3KQ6 - chains A and B of the 4 polymer chains in the assembly; structure by X-ray diffraction, 1.90 A resolution.

== Chain A ==
Name: Insulin A chain
UniProt: P01308 (INS_HUMAN); residues 1-21 here correspond to UniProt positions 90-110 (UniProt number = residue number + 89)
Chain sequence (21 residues; each row starts with the number of its first residue):
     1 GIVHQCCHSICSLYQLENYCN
Sequence notes: engineered mutation His4 (Glu93 in P01308), His8 (Thr97 in P01308)
Disulfides: Cys6-Cys11
Ion coordination: Zn2+: His4, His8

== Chain B ==
Name: Insulin B chain
UniProt: P01308 (INS_HUMAN); residues 1-30 here correspond to UniProt positions 25-54 (UniProt number = residue number + 24)
Chain sequence (30 residues; numbered 1 to 30; the number before each row is that of its first residue):
     1 FVNQHLCGSHLVEALYLVCGERGFFYTPKT
Ion coordination: Zn2+ near His10 (its only coordinating residue here)

== Chain A / chain B interface ==
Residue-residue contacts (34):
  Gly1(A) - Thr30(B)
  Ile2(A) - Leu11(B)  hydrophobic
  Ile2(A) - Leu15(B)  hydrophobic
  Val3(A) - Tyr26(B)
  Val3(A) - Pro28(B)  hydrophobic
  Cys6(A) - His5(B)
  Cys6(A) - Leu6(B)  hydrogen bond (backbone-backbone)
  Cys6(A) - Leu11(B)  hydrophobic
  Cys7(A) - His5(B)  hydrogen bond (backbone-side chain)
  Cys7(A) - Leu6(B)  hydrogen bond (backbone-backbone)
  Cys7(A) - Cys7(B)  disulfide
  His8(A) - His5(B)  hydrogen bond (backbone-side chain)
  Ser9(A) - His5(B)
  Ile10(A) - His5(B)
  Leu13(A) - Val18(B)  hydrophobic
  Leu16(A) - Phe1(B)  hydrophobic
  Leu16(A) - Leu6(B)  hydrophobic
  Leu16(A) - Leu11(B)  hydrophobic
  Leu16(A) - Leu15(B)
  Leu16(A) - Val18(B)  hydrophobic
  Glu17(A) - Val18(B)
  Glu17(A) - Arg22(B)  salt bridge
  Asn18(A) - Phe25(B)
  Tyr19(A) - Leu15(B)  hydrophobic
  Tyr19(A) - Phe24(B)
  Tyr19(A) - Phe25(B)  hydrogen bond (backbone-backbone)
  Cys20(A) - Cys19(B)  disulfide
  Cys20(A) - Arg22(B)  hydrogen bond
  Cys20(A) - Gly23(B)
  Cys20(A) - Phe25(B)
  Asn21(A) - Arg22(B)  hydrogen bond (side chain-backbone)
  Asn21(A) - Gly23(B)  hydrogen bond (backbone-backbone)
  Asn21(A) - Phe24(B)
  Asn21(A) - Phe25(B)
Other interface residues (no listed pair), chain B (18 interface residues in all): Asn3, Gln4, Ala14
Cross-chain cystine bridges: Cys7(A)-Cys7(B), Cys20(A)-Cys19(B)

== Overview ==
Chain A and chain B form an interface of 15 and 18 residues respectively; the contacts include 2 disulfide
bonds, 8 hydrogen bonds and 1 salt bridge. Polar pairs include Glu17(A)-Arg22(B), Cys7(A)-His5(B) and
His8(A)-His5(B). His4(A) and His8(A) form the Zn2+ site.
Chain A is Insulin A chain and chain B is Insulin B chain; the structure, Enhancing the Therapeutic Properties
of a Protein by a Designed Zinc-Binding Site, Structural principles of a ..., was determined by X-ray
diffraction.
